5L5T - chains L and M of the 28 polymer chains in the assembly; structure by X-ray diffraction, 2.90 A resolution.

[Chain L]
Name: Proteasome subunit beta type-6, Proteasome subunit beta type-1
Organism: Saccharomyces cerevisiae (strain ATCC 204508 / S288c)
Notes: EC 3.4.25.1
Reference sequence: chimeric construct of P23724, P20618: residues 1-96 from P23724 (PSB6_YEAST) positions 20-115 (UniProt number = residue number + 19); residues 97-111 from P20618 positions 124-138 (UniProt number = residue number + 27); residues 112-117 from P23724 (PSB6_YEAST) positions 131-136 (UniProt number = residue number + 19); residues 118-133 from P20618 positions 145-160 (UniProt number = residue number + 27); residues 134-222 from P23724 (PSB6_YEAST) positions 153-241 (UniProt number = residue number + 19)
Chain sequence (222 residues; row label = number of the first residue in the row):
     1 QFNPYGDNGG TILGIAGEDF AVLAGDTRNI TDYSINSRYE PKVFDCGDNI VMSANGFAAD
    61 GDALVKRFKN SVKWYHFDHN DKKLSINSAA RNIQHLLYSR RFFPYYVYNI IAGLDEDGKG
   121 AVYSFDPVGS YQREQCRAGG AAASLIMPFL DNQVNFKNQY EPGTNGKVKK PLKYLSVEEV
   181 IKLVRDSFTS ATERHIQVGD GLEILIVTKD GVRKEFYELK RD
UniProt features mapped onto this chain:
  - modified residue: Tyr123 (Phosphotyrosine)
Metal / ion sites: Mg2+: Asp222 (shared with 2 residues of chain V)
Small-molecule neighbours: 79P ((2S)-3-(1H-indol-3-yl)-N-[(2S,3S,4R)-4-methyl-3,5-bis(oxidanyl)-1-phenyl-pentan-2-yl]-2-[[(2R)-2-(2-morpholin-4-ylethanoylamino)propanoyl]amino]propanamide): Ser124, Asp126, Ser130, Gln132, Glu134, Arg137

[Chain M]
Name: Proteasome subunit beta type-7
Organism: Saccharomyces cerevisiae (strain ATCC 204508 / S288c)
Notes: EC 3.4.25.1
Reference sequence: P30657 (PSB7_YEAST); residues -12 to 233 here correspond to UniProt positions 21-266 (UniProt number = residue number + 33)
Chain sequence (246 residues; row label = number of the first residue in the row; numbers below 1 keep their minus sign (Thr-12 is residue -12)):
   -12 TQIANAGASP MVNTQQPIVT GTSVISMKYD NGVIIAADNL GSYGSLLRFN GVERLIPVGD
    48 NTVVGISGDI SDMQHIERLL KDLVTENAYD NPLADAEEAL EPSYIFEYLA TVMYQRRSKM
   108 NPLWNAIIVA GVQSNGDQFL RYVNLLGVTY SSPTLATGFG AHMANPLLRK VVDRESDIPK
   168 TTVQVAEEAI VNAMRVLYYR DARSSRNFSL AIIDKNTGLT FKKNLQVENM KWDFAKDIKG
   228 YGTQKI
Disordered / not traced: -12 to 0

[Chain L / chain M interface]
Residue-residue contacts - 43 pairs, chain L then chain M:
  Gln1(L) with Thr1(M), hydrogen bond
  Phe2(L) with Thr1(M); Arg104(M); Pro109(M), hydrophobic; Trp111(M), hydrophobic; Leu132(M), hydrophobic; Leu133(M), hydrophobic
  Asn3(L) with Leu133(M)
  Pro4(L) with Arg104(M), hydrogen bond (backbone-side chain); Met107(M), hydrophobic; Leu133(M)
  Tyr5(L) with Arg104(M)
  Asn8(L) with Val135(M)
  Asn29(L) with Tyr137(M)
  Ser34(L) with His149(M), hydrogen bond
  Ile35(L) with Arg156(M), hydrogen bond (backbone-side chain)
  Asn36(L) with Tyr137(M); Ser139(M); Arg156(M)
  Ser37(L) with Ser138(M), hydrogen bond (side chain-backbone)
  Glu40(L) with Arg128(M), salt bridge; Tyr137(M); Ser138(M), hydrogen bond (side chain-backbone)
  Phe57(L) with Arg104(M); Leu133(M); Val135(M), hydrophobic
  Ala59(L) with Tyr101(M); Leu133(M); Gly134(M); Val135(M)
  Asp60(L) with Tyr101(M), hydrogen bond; Arg104(M), salt bridge
  Asp62(L) with Thr136(M), hydrogen bond
  Ala63(L) with Tyr101(M)
  Lys66(L) with Glu94(M), salt bridge
  Arg100(L) with Arg104(M); Ser105(M)
  Phe103(L) with Ser105(M); Met107(M), hydrophobic
  Tyr105(L) with Tyr101(M)
  Glu218(L) with Arg161(M), salt bridge
  Arg221(L) with Asp160(M), salt bridge; Arg161(M)
Interface residues without a listed pair, chain L (25 interface residues in all): Arg38, Tyr39
Interface residues without a listed pair, chain M (22 interface residues in all): Leu142

[Summary]
Chain L and chain M form an interface of 25 and 22 residues respectively; the contacts include 8 hydrogen
bonds and 5 salt bridges. Among the polar pairs are Glu40(L)-Arg128(M), Asp60(L)-Arg104(M) and
Lys66(L)-Glu94(M). Bound to chain L: compound 79P.
Here chain L is Proteasome subunit beta type-6, Proteasome subunit beta type-1 and chain M is Proteasome
subunit beta type-7, both from Saccharomyces cerevisiae (strain ATCC 204508 / S288c). Entry 5L5T (Yeast 20S
proteasome with human beta5i (1-138; V31M) and human beta6 (97-111; 118-133) in complex with ...) was
determined by X-ray diffraction together with 5L52, 5L54, 5L55, 5L5A, 5L5B, 5L5D and 30 further entries from
the same study.
